7WY8 - chains C and B of the 5 polymer chains in the assembly; structure by electron microscopy, 2.83 A resolution.

== Chain C ==
Molecule: Guanine nucleotide-binding protein G(I)/G(S)/G(O) subunit gamma-2
Source organism: Homo sapiens
UniProtKB: P59768 (GBG2_HUMAN); residue numbers follow UniProt; this construct covers 1-71
Sequence (71 residues; each row starts with the number of its first residue):
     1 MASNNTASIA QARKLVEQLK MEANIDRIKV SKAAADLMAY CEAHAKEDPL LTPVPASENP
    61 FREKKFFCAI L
Unresolved in the structure: 1-7, 64-71
Swiss-Prot annotation at these positions:
  - modified residue: Ala2 (N-acetylalanine), Cys68 (Cysteine methyl ester)
  - lipidation: Cys68 (S-geranylgeranyl cysteine)

== Chain B ==
Molecule: Guanine nucleotide-binding protein G(I)/G(S)/G(T) subunit beta-1
Source organism: Homo sapiens
UniProtKB: P62873 (GBB1_HUMAN); residue numbers follow UniProt; this construct covers 2-340
Sequence (345 residues; row label = number of the first residue in the row; numbers below 1 keep their minus sign (Met-4 is residue -4)):
    -4 MGSLLQSELD QLRQEAEQLK NQIRDARKAC ADATLSQITN NIDPVGRIQM RTRRTLRGHL
    56 AKIYAMHWGT DSRLLVSASQ DGKLIIWDSY TTNKVHAIPL RSSWVMTCAY APSGNYVACG
   116 GLDNICSIYN LKTREGNVRV SRELAGHTGY LSCCRFLDDN QIVTSSGDTT CALWDIETGQ
   176 QTTTFTGHTG DVMSLSLAPD TRLFVSGACD ASAKLWDVRE GMCRQTFTGH ESDINAICFF
   236 PNGNAFATGS DDATCRLFDL RADQELMTYS HDNIICGITS VSFSKSGRLL LAGYDDFNCN
   296 VWDALKADRA GVLAGHDNRV SCLGVTDDGM AVATGSWDSF LKIWN
Unresolved in the structure: -4 to 2
Sequence notes: initiating methionine (-4); expression tag (-3 to 1)
Swiss-Prot annotation at these positions:
  - modified residue: Ser2 (N-acetylserine), His266 (Phosphohistidine)

== How chain C and chain B interact ==
Pairs across the interface (62; chain C residue first):
  Ser8(C) with Leu4(B)
  Ile9(C) with Leu7(B)
  Ala12(C) with Leu4(B), hydrophobic; Leu7(B), hydrophobic
  Arg13(C) with Leu7(B)
  Val16(C) with Leu7(B); Glu10(B)
  Leu19(C) with Ala11(B); Leu14(B); Ile18(B), hydrophobic
  Lys20(C) with Leu14(B)
  Glu22(C) with Thr221(B)
  Ala23(C) with Gln17(B); Ile18(B), hydrophobic
  Ile25(C) with Arg219(B)
  Arg27(C) with Arg256(B); Asp258(B), salt bridge
  Ile28(C) with Arg256(B), hydrogen bond (backbone-backbone); Ala257(B)
  Lys29(C) with Ala24(B), hydrogen bond (side chain-backbone); Cys25(B); Asp27(B)
  Val30(C) with Cys25(B); Asp27(B); Ala28(B); Ala257(B), hydrophobic; Leu261(B), hydrophobic
  Ala33(C) with Asp254(B); Leu261(B), hydrophobic
  Ala34(C) with Leu30(B), hydrophobic
  Asp36(C) with Arg256(B), salt bridge
  Leu37(C) with Phe235(B), hydrophobic
  Met38(C) with Ile33(B), hydrophobic; Thr34(B); Ile37(B), hydrophobic
  Tyr40(C) with Pro236(B); Ser281(B)
  Cys41(C) with Ser281(B); Gly282(B)
  His44(C) with Ser281(B)
  Glu47(C) with Lys280(B)
  Asp48(C) with Ser279(B), hydrogen bond; Lys280(B); Ser281(B), hydrogen bond
  Pro49(C) with Asp323(B); Gly324(B)
  Leu50(C) with Met45(B), hydrophobic; Gly324(B); Val327(B), hydrophobic
  Leu51(C) with Ser281(B); Arg283(B); Leu284(B), hydrophobic
  Asn59(C) with Asn340(B), hydrogen bond
  Pro60(C) with Arg49(B); Tyr85(B)
  Phe61(C) with Arg48(B); Arg49(B); Ser84(B); Tyr85(B), hydrophobic; Met325(B); Asn340(B)
  Arg62(C) with Arg48(B)
Other interface residues (no listed pair), chain C (35 interface residues in all): Leu15, Gln18, Ser31, Glu58
Other interface residues (no listed pair), chain B (53 interface residues in all): Lys15, Ala21, Ala26, Ile43, Cys218, Gln220, Asn237, Ala240, Leu252, Gln259, Leu300, Ala326, Ile338

== In short ==
35 residues of chain C and 53 residues of chain B are in contact, with 5 hydrogen bonds and 2 salt bridges.
Polar contacts include Arg27(C)-Asp258(B), Asp36(C)-Arg256(B) and Lys29(C)-Ala24(B).
Here chain C is Guanine nucleotide-binding protein G(I)/G(S)/G(O) subunit gamma-2 and chain B is Guanine
nucleotide-binding protein G(I)/G(S)/G(T) subunit beta-1, both from Homo sapiens. Entry 7WY8 (ADGRL3/Gs
complex) was determined by electron microscopy (same publication as 7X10, 7WY5 and 7WYB).
